Entry 2E1A (X-ray diffraction, 2.50 A resolution); this record covers chains B and D of the 4 polymer chains in the assembly.

# Chain B (and D)
Name: 75aa long hypothetical regulatory protein AsnC
From: Pyrococcus horikoshii
Notes: chain D of this document is another copy of the same molecule, construct and numbering; everything in this record applies to it too
UniProt: O73983 (O73983_PYRHO); residues 1-75 here = UniProt positions 1-75
Amino-acid sequence (75 residues; numbered 1 to 75; the number before each row is that of its first residue):
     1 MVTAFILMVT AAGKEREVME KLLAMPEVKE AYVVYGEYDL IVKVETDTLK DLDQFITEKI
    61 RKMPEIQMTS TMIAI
Residues lining bound ligands: selenomethionine (MSE): Ile56, Thr57, Arg61, Thr69, Ser70, Thr71

# How chain B and chain D interact
Residue-residue contacts (4):
  Leu49(B) with Val2(D), hydrophobic
  Asp53(B) with Ile75(D)
  Ile73(B) with Ile73(D), hydrophobic
  Ile75(B) with Asp53(D)
Interface residues without a listed pair, chain B (8 interface residues in all): Met1, Val2, Lys50, Thr57
Interface residues without a listed pair, chain D (8 interface residues in all): Met1, Leu49, Lys50, Thr57

# In short
Chain B and chain D each contribute 8 residues to their interface. Ligands of chain B: selenomethionine.
Chain B and chain D are both 75aa long hypothetical regulatory protein AsnC (Pyrococcus horikoshii); the
structure, crystal structure of FFRP-DM1, was determined by X-ray diffraction together with 2Z4P from the same
study.
